PDB entry 9FLZ | electron microscopy, 3.00 A resolution | chains A and C of the 4 polymer chains in the assembly

== Chain A (and C) ==
Protein: alcohol dehydrogenase
From: Paracoccus denitrificans
Notes: EC 1.1.1.1; chain C of this document is another copy of the same molecule, construct and numbering; everything in this record applies to it too
UniProt: A1B4L3 (A1B4L3_PARDP); residues 1-344 here = UniProt positions 1-344
Sequence (366 residues; each row starts with the number of its first residue; numbers below 1 keep their minus sign (Met-21 is residue -21)):
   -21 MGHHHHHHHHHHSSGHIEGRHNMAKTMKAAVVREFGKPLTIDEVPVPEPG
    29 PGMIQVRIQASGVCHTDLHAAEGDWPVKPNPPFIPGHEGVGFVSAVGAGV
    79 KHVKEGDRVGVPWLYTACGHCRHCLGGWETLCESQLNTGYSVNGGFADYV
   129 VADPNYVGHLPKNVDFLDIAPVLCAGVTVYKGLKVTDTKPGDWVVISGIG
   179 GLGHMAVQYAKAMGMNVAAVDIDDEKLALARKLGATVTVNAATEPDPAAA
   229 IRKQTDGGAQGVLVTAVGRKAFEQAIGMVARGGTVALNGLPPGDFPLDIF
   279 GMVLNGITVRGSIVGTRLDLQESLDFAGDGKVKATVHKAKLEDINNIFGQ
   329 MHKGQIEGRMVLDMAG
Disordered / not traced: -21 to 2, 331-335, 344 (chain C: -21 to 4, 333-335, 344)
Sequence notes: initiating methionine (-21); expression tag (-20 to 0)
Ion coordination: Zn2+ site 1: His65, Cys152; Zn2+ site 2: Cys96, Cys99, Cys102, Cys110
Reported in the primary citation:
  - catalytic residues: Thr44, His47
  - mutagenesis - T44S, T44S/H47N, H47N: decreased catalytic activity on ethylene glycol
  - mutagenesis - T44S/H47N, H47N: increased catalytic activity on propylene glycol

== How chain A and chain C interact ==
Contacting residue pairs - 15 pairs, chain A then chain C:
  Lys167(A) with Tyr158(C); Lys162(C); Glu300(C), salt bridge
  Pro168(A) with Met191(C); Glu300(C); Phe304(C)
  Gly169(A) with Glu300(C); Phe304(C)
  Ala190(A) with Gly192(C)
  Met191(A) with Pro168(C); Met191(C)
  Glu300(A) with Lys167(C)
  Phe304(A) with Pro168(C); Gly169(C)
  Lys309(A) with Gly192(C)
Interface residues without a listed pair, chain A (12 interface residues in all): Tyr158, Asp170, Gly192, Asn194
Interface residues without a listed pair, chain C (12 interface residues in all): Ala190, Asn194, Asp307

== In short ==
The chain A/chain C interface involves 12 residues from each chain; the contacts include 1 salt bridge. The
salt-bridged pair is Lys167(A)-Glu300(C). The Zn2+ site 1 is built by His65(A) and Cys152(A). From the paper:
catalytic residues Thr44(A) and His47(A); T44S, T44S/H47N and H47N of chain A reduce catalytic activity on
ethylene glycol.
Both chains are alcohol dehydrogenase (Paracoccus denitrificans). Entry 9FLZ (Alcohol dehydrogenase) was
determined by electron microscopy together with 9FM9 from the same study.
